6NBH - chains A and B of the 6 polymer chains in the assembly; structure by electron microscopy, 3.50 A resolution.

== Chain A ==
Name: Gs protein alpha subunit
Organism: Bos taurus
Amino-acid sequence (378 residues; numbered 1 to 394; 16 numbers in that range are skipped by the numbering (no residue carries them; nothing is unmodelled there); the number before each row is that of its first residue):
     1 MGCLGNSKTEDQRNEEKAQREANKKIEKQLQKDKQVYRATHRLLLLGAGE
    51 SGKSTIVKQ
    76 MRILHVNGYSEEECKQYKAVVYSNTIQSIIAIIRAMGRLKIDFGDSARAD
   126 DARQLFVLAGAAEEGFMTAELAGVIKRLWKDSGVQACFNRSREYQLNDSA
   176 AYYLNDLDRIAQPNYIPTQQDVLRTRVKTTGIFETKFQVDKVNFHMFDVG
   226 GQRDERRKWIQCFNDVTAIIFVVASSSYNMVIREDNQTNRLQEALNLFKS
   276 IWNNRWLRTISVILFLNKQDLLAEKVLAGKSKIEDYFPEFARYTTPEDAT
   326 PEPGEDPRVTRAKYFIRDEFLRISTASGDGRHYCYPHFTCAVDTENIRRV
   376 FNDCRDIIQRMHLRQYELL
Not modelled in the structure: 1-10, 76-204, 252-261, 304-307

== Chain B ==
Name: Guanine nucleotide-binding protein G(I)/G(S)/G(T) subunit beta-1
Organism: Rattus norvegicus
UniProtKB: P54311 (GBB1_RAT); residue numbers follow UniProt; this construct covers 2-340
Amino-acid sequence (345 residues; row label = number of the first residue in the row; numbers below 1 keep their minus sign (Met-4 is residue -4)):
    -4 MGSLLQSELDQLRQEAEQLKNQIRDARKACADATLSQITNNIDPVGRIQM
    46 RTRRTLRGHLAKIYAMHWGTDSRLLVSASQDGKLIIWDSYTTNKVHAIPL
    96 RSSWVMTCAYAPSGNYVACGGLDNICSIYNLKTREGNVRVSRELAGHTGY
   146 LSCCRFLDDNQIVTSSGDTTCALWDIETGQQTTTFTGHTGDVMSLSLAPD
   196 TRLFVSGACDASAKLWDVREGMCRQTFTGHESDINAICFFPNGNAFATGS
   246 DDATCRLFDLRADQELMTYSHDNIICGITSVSFSKSGRLLLAGYDDFNCN
   296 VWDALKADRAGVLAGHDNRVSCLGVTDDGMAVATGSWDSFLKIWN
Not modelled in the structure: -4 to 2
Sequence notes: initiating methionine (-4); expression tag (-3 to 1)
Swiss-Prot annotation at these positions:
  - modified residue: Ser2 (N-acetylserine), His266 (Phosphohistidine)

== Chain A / chain B interface ==
Contacting residue pairs - 51 pairs, chain A then chain B:
  Glu16(A) - Thr86(B)
  Gln19(A) - Asp83(B)
  Gln19(A) - Thr86(B)
  Gln19(A) - Asn88(B)  hydrogen bond
  Asn23(A) - Asn88(B)  hydrogen bond
  Asn23(A) - Lys89(B)  hydrogen bond
  Ile26(A) - Lys89(B)
  Ile26(A) - Val90(B)
  Ile26(A) - His91(B)
  Ile26(A) - Ala92(B)  hydrophobic
  Glu27(A) - Lys89(B)  salt bridge
  Leu30(A) - Gly53(B)
  Leu30(A) - Lys78(B)
  Asp33(A) - Lys78(B)  salt bridge
  Lys34(A) - Leu55(B)
  Tyr37(A) - Ala56(B)
  Thr205(A) - Asp118(B)  hydrogen bond (side chain-backbone)
  Gly206(A) - Asp118(B)
  Gly206(A) - Asn119(B)
  Phe222(A) - Trp99(B)  hydrophobic
  Gly226(A) - Thr143(B)
  Gln227(A) - Leu117(B)  hydrogen bond (side chain-backbone)
  Gln227(A) - Asn119(B)
  Gln227(A) - Gly144(B)  hydrogen bond (side chain-backbone)
  Gln227(A) - Tyr145(B)
  Arg228(A) - Gly162(B)
  Arg228(A) - Thr164(B)
  Arg228(A) - Asp186(B)  salt bridge
  Glu230(A) - Asp186(B)
  Arg232(A) - Cys204(B)
  Arg232(A) - Asp228(B)  salt bridge
  Lys233(A) - Tyr145(B)
  Lys233(A) - Met188(B)
  Lys233(A) - Cys204(B)
  Lys233(A) - Asp228(B)  salt bridge
  Lys233(A) - Asn230(B)  hydrogen bond
  Lys233(A) - Asp246(B)  salt bridge
  Trp234(A) - Leu117(B)  hydrophobic
  Trp234(A) - Tyr145(B)
  Gln236(A) - Lys57(B)  hydrogen bond (backbone-side chain)
  Gln236(A) - Arg314(B)  hydrogen bond
  Cys237(A) - Lys57(B)
  Cys237(A) - Trp99(B)  hydrogen bond (backbone-side chain)
  Phe238(A) - Trp99(B)
  Phe238(A) - Leu117(B)  hydrophobic
  Asn239(A) - Lys57(B)  hydrogen bond
  Asn239(A) - Trp332(B)
  Arg280(A) - Asp290(B)  salt bridge
  Trp281(A) - Asp290(B)
  Trp281(A) - Arg314(B)
  Trp281(A) - Trp332(B)  hydrophobic
Other interface residues (no listed pair), chain A (30 interface residues in all): Arg20, Ala22, Gln29, Ile207, Asp240
Other interface residues (no listed pair), chain B (42 interface residues in all): Tyr59, Gln75, Asp76, Ile80, Thr87, Met101, Ile120, Thr184, Gly185, Cys271, Phe292, Asn313

== Summary ==
30 residues of chain A face 42 of chain B across their interface, with 11 hydrogen bonds and 7 salt bridges.
Polar pairs include Glu27(A)-Lys89(B), Asp33(A)-Lys78(B) and Arg228(A)-Asp186(B).
Chain A is Gs protein alpha subunit (Bos taurus) and chain B is Guanine nucleotide-binding protein
G(I)/G(S)/G(T) subunit beta-1 (Rattus norvegicus); the structure, Cryo-EM structure of parathyroid hormone
receptor type 1 in complex with a long-acting parathyroid hormone analog ..., was determined by electron
microscopy, deposited together with 6NBF and 6NBI.
